7QOI - chains FP and FQ of the 140 polymer chains in the assembly; structure by electron microscopy, 3.62 A resolution.

Chain FP (and FQ):
Molecule: Ring protein 1 gp43
Organism: Bacteroides phage crAss001
Notes: chain FQ of this document is another copy of the same molecule, construct and numbering; everything in this record applies to it too
UniProtKB: A0A385DT91 (A0A385DT91_9CAUD); residues 1-236 here = UniProt positions 1-236
Chain sequence (236 residues; each row starts with the number of its first residue):
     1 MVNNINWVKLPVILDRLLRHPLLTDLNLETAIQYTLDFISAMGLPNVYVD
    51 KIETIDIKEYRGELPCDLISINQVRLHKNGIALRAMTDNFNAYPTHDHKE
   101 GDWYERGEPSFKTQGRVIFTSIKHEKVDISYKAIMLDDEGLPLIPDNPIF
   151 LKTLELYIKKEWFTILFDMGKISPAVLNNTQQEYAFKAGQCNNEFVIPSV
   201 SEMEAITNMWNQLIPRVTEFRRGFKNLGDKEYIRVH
Not modelled in the structure: 97-106

Chain FP / chain FQ interface:
Contacting residue pairs (96):
  V2(FP) - S70(FQ)
  N3(FP) - I69(FQ)
  N3(FP) - S70(FQ)
  N4(FP) - L64(FQ)
  N4(FP) - L68(FQ)
  N4(FP) - I69(FQ)  hydrogen bond (backbone-backbone)
  N4(FP) - T113(FQ)  hydrogen bond
  N4(FP) - Q114(FQ)
  N4(FP) - G115(FQ)  hydrogen bond (side chain-backbone)
  I5(FP) - Q114(FQ)  hydrogen bond (backbone-backbone)
  I5(FP) - G115(FQ)
  N6(FP) - L68(FQ)
  W7(FP) - Q114(FQ)
  W7(FP) - G115(FQ)
  R16(FP) - Q33(FQ)
  R16(FP) - D37(FQ)  salt bridge
  R19(FP) - E29(FQ)  salt bridge
  R19(FP) - T30(FQ)
  R19(FP) - Q33(FQ)  hydrogen bond
  R19(FP) - Y34(FQ)
  H20(FP) - I165(FQ)
  H20(FP) - D168(FQ)  salt bridge
  P21(FP) - I165(FQ)
  P21(FP) - M169(FQ)  hydrophobic
  L22(FP) - D168(FQ)
  L22(FP) - M169(FQ)  hydrophobic
  N46(FP) - Q114(FQ)
  Y48(FP) - Q114(FQ)  hydrogen bond (backbone-side chain)
  V49(FP) - Q114(FQ)
  D50(FP) - Q114(FQ)
  I52(FP) - N89(FQ)
  I52(FP) - F90(FQ)  hydrophobic
  I52(FP) - Y93(FQ)  hydrophobic
  E53(FP) - Y93(FQ)
  T54(FP) - Y93(FQ)  hydrogen bond
  Q73(FP) - N89(FQ)
  Q73(FP) - F90(FQ)
  R75(FP) - F90(FQ)
  R75(FP) - Y93(FQ)  hydrogen bond (side chain-backbone)
  R75(FP) - P94(FQ)
  R75(FP) - T95(FQ)
  H77(FP) - P94(FQ)
  H77(FP) - T95(FQ)
  H77(FP) - H96(FQ)  hydrogen bond (backbone-backbone)
  K78(FP) - H96(FQ)
  G80(FP) - T95(FQ)
  D128(FP) - F90(FQ)
  D128(FP) - Y93(FQ)
  S130(FP) - N89(FQ)  hydrogen bond (side chain-backbone)
  S130(FP) - F90(FQ)
  N147(FP) - S40(FQ)
  P148(FP) - L36(FQ)
  P148(FP) - D37(FQ)
  P148(FP) - S40(FQ)
  I149(FP) - S40(FQ)
  I149(FP) - A41(FQ)  hydrophobic
  K152(FP) - E161(FQ)  salt bridge
  K159(FP) - T164(FQ)
  K159(FP) - D168(FQ)  salt bridge
  F163(FP) - D168(FQ)
  A175(FP) - F167(FQ)
  V176(FP) - F167(FQ)
  V176(FP) - D168(FQ)
  N179(FP) - T164(FQ)
  N179(FP) - L177(FQ)
  N179(FP) - Q181(FQ)  hydrogen bond
  E183(FP) - K160(FQ)  salt bridge
  E183(FP) - E161(FQ)
  E183(FP) - T164(FQ)
  Q190(FP) - A41(FQ)
  V200(FP) - F220(FQ)
  V200(FP) - F224(FQ)  hydrophobic
  S201(FP) - N72(FQ)  hydrogen bond (side chain-backbone)
  S201(FP) - R84(FQ)
  S201(FP) - A85(FQ)
  S201(FP) - F111(FQ)
  S201(FP) - F220(FQ)
  E204(FP) - F220(FQ)
  A205(FP) - A85(FQ)  hydrophobic
  G223(FP) - T87(FQ)
  G223(FP) - D88(FQ)
  G223(FP) - N89(FQ)  hydrogen bond (backbone-backbone)
  F224(FP) - T87(FQ)  hydrogen bond (backbone-side chain)
  F224(FP) - D88(FQ)
  F224(FP) - N89(FQ)
  K225(FP) - R84(FQ)  hydrogen bond (backbone-side chain)
  K225(FP) - T87(FQ)
  K225(FP) - D88(FQ)
  L227(FP) - T87(FQ)
  G228(FP) - R84(FQ)
  G228(FP) - T87(FQ)
  D229(FP) - R84(FQ)  salt bridge
  D229(FP) - E108(FQ)
  K230(FP) - E108(FQ)
  K230(FP) - V217(FQ)
  K230(FP) - T218(FQ)
Interface residues without a listed pair, chain FP (57 interface residues in all): V47, N72, N79, I129, E155, I172, T180, K187, E202, N208
Interface residues without a listed pair, chain FQ (47 interface residues in all): I71, Q73, L83, N91, K112, Y157

Summary:
57 residues of chain FP face 47 of chain FQ across their interface, with 15 hydrogen bonds and 7 salt bridges.
Among the polar pairs are R16(FP)-D37(FQ), R19(FP)-E29(FQ) and H20(FP)-D168(FQ).
Both chains are Ring protein 1 gp43 (Bacteroides phage crAss001). Entry 7QOI (Unique vertex of the phicrAss001
virion) was determined by electron microscopy together with 7QOG, 7QOH, 7QOJ, 7QOK and 7QOL from the same
study.
